6ESQ - chains A and C of the 12 polymer chains in the assembly; structure by X-ray diffraction, 2.95 A resolution.

== Chain A (and C) ==
Protein: acetoacetyl-CoA thiolase
From: Methanothermococcus thermolithotrophicus
Notes: EC 2.3.1.9; engineered mutation(s): wild-type; chain C of this document is another copy of the same molecule, construct and numbering; everything in this record applies to it too
Chain sequence (392 residues; numbered 1 to 392; the number before each row is that of its first residue):
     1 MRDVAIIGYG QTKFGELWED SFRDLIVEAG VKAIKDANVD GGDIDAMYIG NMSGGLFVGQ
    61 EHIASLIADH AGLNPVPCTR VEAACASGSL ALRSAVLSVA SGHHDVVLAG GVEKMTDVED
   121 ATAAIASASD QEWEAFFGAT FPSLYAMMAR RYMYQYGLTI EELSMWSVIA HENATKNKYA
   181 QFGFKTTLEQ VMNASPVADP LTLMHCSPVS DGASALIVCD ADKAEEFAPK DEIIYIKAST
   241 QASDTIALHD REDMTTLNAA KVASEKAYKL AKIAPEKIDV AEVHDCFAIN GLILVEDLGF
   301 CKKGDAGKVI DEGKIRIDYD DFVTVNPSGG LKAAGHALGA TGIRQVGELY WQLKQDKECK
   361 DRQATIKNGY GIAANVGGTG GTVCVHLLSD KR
Residues lining bound ligands: coenzyme A (COA): Glu16, Phe182, Val197, Leu203, Met204, Cys206, Ser207, Pro208, Lys332
Reported in the primary citation:
  - catalytic residues: Cys85

== How chain A and chain C interact ==
Contacting residue pairs (103):
  Met1(A) with Ser101(C); His103(C)
  Arg23(A) with Trp133(C)
  Tyr48(A) with Arg93(C); Leu97(C)
  Met52(A) with Glu61(C)
  Ser53(A) with Glu61(C)
  Gly59(A) with Ser127(C), hydrogen bond (backbone-side chain); Gln131(C)
  Gln60(A) with Ser127(C), hydrogen bond (side chain-backbone); Ser129(C), hydrogen bond (side chain-backbone); Asp130(C); Gln131(C), hydrogen bond (side chain-backbone); Ile246(C)
  Glu61(A) with Met52(C); Ser53(C); Leu56(C); Glu82(C); Ser127(C), hydrogen bond (backbone-side chain)
  His62(A) with Glu82(C), hydrogen bond (backbone-side chain); Ala83(C); Ala84(C); Ala128(C), hydrogen bond (side chain-backbone); Ile246(C); Gly377(C); Thr382(C), hydrogen bond
  Ser65(A) with Asp244(C), hydrogen bond (side chain-backbone); Ile246(C); Gly381(C), hydrogen bond (side chain-backbone); Thr382(C)
  Leu66(A) with Ile246(C), hydrophobic
  Asp69(A) with Thr245(C); Ile246(C), hydrogen bond (side chain-backbone)
  Asn74(A) with Ser243(C), hydrogen bond; Asp244(C), hydrogen bond (side chain-backbone); Thr245(C)
  Pro75(A) with Ala242(C); Ser243(C), hydrogen bond (backbone-backbone); Val262(C), hydrophobic
  Val76(A) with Ser243(C), hydrogen bond (backbone-side chain)
  Pro77(A) with Gln241(C)
  Cys78(A) with Gln241(C), hydrogen bond (backbone-side chain)
  Thr79(A) with Val81(C); Leu90(C); Gln241(C), hydrogen bond
  Arg80(A) with Arg80(C); Val81(C); Glu82(C), salt bridge
  Val81(A) with Thr79(C); Arg80(C)
  Glu82(A) with Glu61(C); His62(C), hydrogen bond (side chain-backbone); Ile63(C); Arg80(C), salt bridge
  Ala83(A) with His62(C)
  Ala84(A) with His62(C)
  Leu90(A) with Thr79(C)
  Arg93(A) with His104(C), hydrogen bond
  Leu97(A) with Tyr48(C); Leu97(C); Ser98(C); Ser101(C); His103(C)
  Ser98(A) with Leu97(C)
  Ala100(A) with Ser101(C); His103(C)
  Ser101(A) with Met1(C); Leu97(C), hydrogen bond (side chain-backbone); Ala100(C); Ser101(C), hydrogen bond (side chain-backbone)
  His103(A) with Met1(C); Leu97(C); Ala100(C)
  His104(A) with Arg93(C), hydrogen bond
  Ser127(A) with Gly59(C), hydrogen bond (side chain-backbone); Gln60(C), hydrogen bond (backbone-side chain); Glu61(C), hydrogen bond (side chain-backbone)
  Ala128(A) with His62(C), hydrogen bond (backbone-side chain)
  Ser129(A) with Gln60(C), hydrogen bond (backbone-side chain)
  Asp130(A) with Gln60(C)
  Gln131(A) with Gly59(C); Gln60(C), hydrogen bond (backbone-side chain)
  Gln241(A) with Pro77(C); Cys78(C), hydrogen bond (side chain-backbone); Thr79(C), hydrogen bond
  Ala242(A) with Pro75(C)
  Ser243(A) with Asn74(C), hydrogen bond; Pro75(C), hydrogen bond (backbone-backbone); Val76(C), hydrogen bond (side chain-backbone)
  Asp244(A) with Ser65(C), hydrogen bond (backbone-side chain); Asn74(C), hydrogen bond (backbone-side chain)
  Thr245(A) with Asp69(C); Asn74(C)
  Ile246(A) with Gln60(C); His62(C); Ser65(C); Leu66(C), hydrophobic; Asp69(C), hydrogen bond (backbone-side chain)
  Val262(A) with Pro75(C), hydrophobic
  Gly377(A) with His62(C)
  Gly381(A) with Ser65(C), hydrogen bond (backbone-side chain)
  Thr382(A) with His62(C), hydrogen bond; Ser65(C)
Interface residues without a listed pair, chain A (54 interface residues in all): Leu56, Val58, Ile63, Ala68, Gly102, Asp250, Lys266, Gly378
Interface residues without a listed pair, chain C (54 interface residues in all): Ala68, Glu132, Ala247, Asp250, Asn258, Gly378

== Summary ==
The chain A/chain C interface involves 54 residues from each chain; the contacts include 38 hydrogen bonds and
2 salt bridges. Polar pairs include Arg80(A)-Glu82(C), Gly59(A)-Ser127(C) and Gln60(A)-Ser127(C). Chain A
binds coenzyme A. The paper reports the catalytic residue Cys85(A).
Both chains are acetoacetyl-CoA thiolase (Methanothermococcus thermolithotrophicus). Entry 6ESQ (Structure of
the acetoacetyl-CoA thiolase/HMG-CoA synthase complex from Methanothermococcus thermolithotrophicus soaked
with acetyl-CoA) was determined by X-ray diffraction (same publication as 6ET9).
